5SB7 - chains B and F of the 6 polymer chains in the assembly; structure by X-ray diffraction, 2.10 A resolution.

[Chain B]
Molecule: Tubulin beta-2B chain
Organism: Bos taurus
UniProtKB: Q6B856 (TBB2B_BOVIN); the author numbering skips numbers that UniProt does not, so the offset changes along the chain: 1-42 = UniProt 1-42; 45-360 = UniProt 43-358; 369-455 = UniProt 359-445
Amino-acid sequence (445 residues; row label = number of the first residue in the row; note: 10 numbers in that range are skipped by the numbering (no residue carries them; nothing is unmodelled there)):
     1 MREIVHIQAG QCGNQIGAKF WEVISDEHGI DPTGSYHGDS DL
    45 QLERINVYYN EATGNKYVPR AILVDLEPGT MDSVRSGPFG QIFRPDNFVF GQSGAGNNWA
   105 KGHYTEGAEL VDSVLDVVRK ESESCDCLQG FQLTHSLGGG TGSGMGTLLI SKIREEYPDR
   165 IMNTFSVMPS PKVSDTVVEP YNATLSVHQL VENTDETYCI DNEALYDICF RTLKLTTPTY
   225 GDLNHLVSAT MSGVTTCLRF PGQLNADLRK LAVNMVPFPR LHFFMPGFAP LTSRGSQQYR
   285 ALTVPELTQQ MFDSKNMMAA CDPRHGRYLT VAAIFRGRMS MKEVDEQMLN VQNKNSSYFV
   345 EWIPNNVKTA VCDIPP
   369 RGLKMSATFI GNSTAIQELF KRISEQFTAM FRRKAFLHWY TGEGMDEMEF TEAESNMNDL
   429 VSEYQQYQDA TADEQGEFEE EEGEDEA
Disordered / not traced: 278-281, 438-455
Metal / ion sites: Mg2+: Gln11 (together with GDP); Ca2+ near Glu113 (its only coordinating residue here)
Residues lining bound ligands:
  - 4I2 (N-(4-{2-[3-(trifluoromethyl)anilino]-1,3-thiazol-4-yl}phenyl)acetamide): Gly100, Asn101, Asn102, Lys105, Trp407
  - GDP (guanosine-5'-diphosphate): Gly10, Gln11, Cys12, Gln15, Ile16, Asp69, Ala99, Asn101, Ser140, Gly142, Gly143, Gly144, Thr145, Gly146, Ser147, Val171, Pro173, Val177, Asp179, Glu183, Asn206, Leu209, Tyr224, Leu227, Asn228
Swiss-Prot annotation at these positions:
  - motif: Met1 to Ile4 (MREI motif)
  - binding site (GTP): Gln11, Glu71, Ser140, Gly144, Thr145, Gly146, Asn206, Asn228
  - binding site (Mg(2+)): Glu71
  - modified residue: Ser40 (Phosphoserine), Thr57 (Phosphothreonine), Lys60 (N6-acetyllysine), Ser174 (Phosphoserine), Thr287 (Phosphothreonine), Thr292 (Phosphothreonine), Arg320 (Omega-N-methylarginine), Glu448 (5-glutamyl polyglutamate)
  - cross-link (Glycyl lysine isopeptide (Lys-Gly)): Lys60 (interchain with G-Cter in ubiquitin), Lys326 (interchain with G-Cter in ubiquitin)

[Chain F]
Molecule: Tubulin-Tyrosine Ligase
Organism: Gallus gallus
UniProtKB: E1BQ43 (E1BQ43_CHICK); numbering as in UniProt (aligned over 1-378)
Amino-acid sequence (384 residues; row label = number of the first residue in the row):
     1 MYTFVVRDEN SSVYAEVSRL LLATGQWKRL RKDNPRFNLM LGERNRLPFG RLGHEPGLVQ
    61 LVNYYRGADK LCRKASLVKL IKTSPELSES CTWFPESYVI YPTNLKTPVA PAQNGIRHLI
   121 NNTRTDEREV FLAAYNRRRE GREGNVWIAK SSAGAKGEGI LISSEASELL DFIDEQGQVH
   181 VIQKYLEKPL LLEPGHRKFD IRSWVLVDHL YNIYLYREGV LRTSSEPYNS ANFQDKTCHL
   241 TNHCIQKEYS KNYGRYEEGN EMFFEEFNQY LMDALNTTLE NSILLQIKHI IRSCLMCIEP
   301 AISTKHLHYQ SFQLFGFDFM VDEELKVWLI EVNGAPACAQ KLYAELCQGI VDVAISSVFP
   361 LADTGQKTSQ PTSIFIKLHH HHHH
Disordered / not traced: 106-124, 154-158, 176-177, 232-234, 363-372, 383-384
Differences from the reference sequence: expression tag (379-384)
Metal / ion sites: Mg2+: Glu331 (together with AMP-PCP)
Residues lining bound ligands: AMP-PCP (ACP; phosphomethylphosphonic acid adenylate ester): Lys74, Ile148, Lys150, Gln183, Lys184, Tyr185, Leu186, Lys198, Asp200, Arg202, Arg222, His239, Leu240, Thr241, Asn242, Asp318, Met320, Ile330, Glu331, Asn333

[Chain B / chain F interface]
Pairs across the interface (11):
  Arg311(B) with Arg31(F)
  Leu333(B) with Pro56(F)
  Gln336(B) with Arg36(F), hydrogen bond
  Asn337(B) with Thr3(F); Arg36(F), hydrogen bond; Leu58(F)
  Lys338(B) with Met1(F)
  Ser340(B) with Leu30(F); Asn34(F), hydrogen bond
  Ser341(B) with Arg31(F)
  Glu345(B) with Arg31(F), salt bridge
Interface residues without a listed pair, chain B (9 interface residues in all): Asn349
Interface residues without a listed pair, chain F (10 interface residues in all): Glu55, Gly57

[In short]
The interface between chain B and chain F involves 9 residues on one side and 10 on the other, with 3 hydrogen
bonds and 1 salt bridge. Among the polar pairs are Glu345(B)-Arg31(F), Gln336(B)-Arg36(F) and
Asn337(B)-Arg36(F). Chain B binds GDP and compound 4I2.
Chain B is Tubulin beta-2B chain (Bos taurus) and chain F is Tubulin-Tyrosine Ligase (Gallus gallus); the
structure, Tubulin-todalam-18-complex, was determined by X-ray diffraction (same publication as 5SB3, 5SB4,
5SB5, 5SB6 and 7Z7D).
